5VS4 - chains T and A of the 4 polymer chains in the assembly; structure by X-ray diffraction, 1.87 A resolution.

Chain T:
Molecule: 16-nt DNA strand
Sequence (16 nucleotides; row label = number of the first residue in the row):
     1 CCGACAGGCGCATCAG
Modified positions: 8OG (8-oxo-2'-deoxy-guanosine-5'-monophosphate) at position 7

Chain A:
Molecule: DNA polymerase beta
Source organism: Homo sapiens
Notes: EC 2.7.7.7, 4.2.99.-
Reference sequence: P06746 (DPOLB_HUMAN); numbering as in UniProt (aligned over 1-335)
Chain sequence (341 residues; numbered 1 to 341; the number before each row is that of its first residue):
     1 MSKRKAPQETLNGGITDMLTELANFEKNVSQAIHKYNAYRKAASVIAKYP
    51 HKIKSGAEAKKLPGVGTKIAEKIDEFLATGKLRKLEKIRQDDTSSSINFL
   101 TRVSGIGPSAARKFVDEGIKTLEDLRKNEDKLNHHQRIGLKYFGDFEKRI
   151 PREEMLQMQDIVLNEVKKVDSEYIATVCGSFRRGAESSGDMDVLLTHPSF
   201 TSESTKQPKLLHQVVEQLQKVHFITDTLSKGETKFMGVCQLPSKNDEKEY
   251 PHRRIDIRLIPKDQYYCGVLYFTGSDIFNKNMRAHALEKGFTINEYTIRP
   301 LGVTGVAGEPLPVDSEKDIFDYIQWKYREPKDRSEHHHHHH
Unresolved in the structure: 1-8, 336-341
Sequence notes: expression tag (336-341)
Ion coordination: Mg2+ site 1: Lys-60, Leu-62, Val-65 (shared with 1 residue of chain D); Mg2+ site 2: Thr-101, Val-103, Ile-106 (shared with 1 residue of chain P); Mg2+ site 3: Asp-190, Asp-192, Asp-256 (shared with 2 residues of chain P); Mg2+ site 4: Asp-190, Asp-192 (together with pyrophosphate) (shared with 1 residue of chain P); Mg2+ site 5 near Glu-249 (its only coordinating residue here)
Ligand contacts: pyrophosphate (PPV): Arg-149, Gly-179, Ser-180, Arg-183, Ser-187, Ser-188, Gly-189, Asp-190, Asp-192, Ser-275
UniProt features mapped onto this chain:
  - region: Arg-183 to Asp-192 (DNA-binding)
  - active site: Lys-72 (Nucleophile)
  - binding site (K(+)): Lys-60, Leu-62, Val-65, Thr-101, Val-103, Ile-106
  - binding site (Na(+)): Lys-60, Leu-62, Val-65, Thr-101, Val-103, Ile-106
  - binding site (dATP): Arg-149, Ser-180, Arg-183, Gly-189, Asp-190
  - binding site (dCTP): Arg-149, Ser-180, Arg-183, Gly-189, Asp-190
  - binding site (dGTP): Arg-149, Ser-180, Arg-183, Gly-189, Asp-190, Asp-192
  - binding site (dTTP): Arg-149, Ser-180, Arg-183, Gly-189, Asp-190
  - binding site (Mg(2+)): Asp-190, Asp-192, Asp-256
  - modified residue: Lys-72 (N6-acetyllysine), Arg-83 (Omega-N-methylarginine), Arg-152 (Omega-N-methylarginine)
  - cross-link (Glycyl lysine isopeptide (Lys-Gly)): Lys-41 (interchain with G-Cter in ubiquitin), Lys-61 (interchain with G-Cter in ubiquitin), Lys-81 (interchain with G-Cter in ubiquitin)
  - natural variant: Leu-22 (L22P: Found in a gastric cancer sample; uncertain significance), Tyr-39 (Y39C: Found in a gastric cancer sample; uncertain significance), Gly-118 (G118V: Decreased DNA-directed DNA polymerase activity), Arg-137 (R137Q: Decreased function in base-excision repair), Arg-149 (R149I: Decreased DNA-directed DNA polymerase activity), Asp-160 (D160N: Found in a gastric cancer sample; uncertain significance), Cys-239 (C239R: Found in a gastric cancer sample; uncertain significance), Lys-289 (K289M: Found in a colon cancer sample; uncertain significance), Asn-294 (N294D: Found in a gastric cancer sample; uncertain significance), Glu-295 (E295K: Found in a gastric cancer sample; uncertain significance)
  - mutagenesis: Phe-25 (F25W: No effect on 5'-dRP lyase activity. Decreased ssDNA binding), His-34 (H34G: Decreased 5'-dRP lyase activity. Decreased ssDNA binding), Lys-35 (K35A: Decreased 5'-dRP lyase activity. Decreased ssDNA binding. Loss of 5'-dRP lyase activity; when associated with A-68 and A-72. Decreased ssDNA binding; when associated with A-68 and A-72 ...), Tyr-39 (Y39F: No effect on 5'-dRP lyase activity; Y39Q: Abolishes DNA polymerase and 5'-dRP lyase activity), Lys-41 (K41R: Abolishes ubiquitination; when associated with R-61 and R-81), Lys-60 (K60A: Decreased 5'-dRP lyase activity. Decreased ssDNA binding), Lys-61 (K61R: Abolishes ubiquitination; when associated with R-41 and R-81), Lys-68 (K68A: No effect on 5'-dRP lyase activity. Decreased ssDNA binding. Loss of 5'-dRP lyase activity; when associated with A-35 and A-72. Decreased ssDNA binding; when associated with A-35 and A-72 ...), Glu-71 (E71Q: No effect on 5'-dRP lyase activity. No effect on structure shown by circular dichroism. No effect on ssDNA binding), Lys-72 (K72A: Severely reduced 5'-dRP lyase activity. Does not affect ssDNA binding. Loss of 5'-dRP lyase activity; when associated with A-35 and A-68. Decreased ssDNA binding ...), Glu-75 (E75A: Slightly decreased 5'-dRP lyase activity. Decreased ssDNA binding. No effect on structure shown by circular dichroism), Lys-81 (K81R: Abolishes ubiquitination; when associated with R-41 and R-61), 5 further mutagenesis entries in UniProt

Interface between chain T and chain A:
Pairs across the interface - 26 pairs, chain T then chain A:
  DC5(T) with His-34(A), stacking on the base; Leu-287(A), phosphate contact
  DA6(T) with Lys-280(A), salt bridge to the phosphate; Arg-283(A), hydrogen bond to the base; Ala-284(A), sugar contact; Leu-287(A), phosphate contact
  8OG_7(T) with Arg-283(A), hydrogen bond to the sugar; Leu-287(A), phosphate contact; Thr-292(A), hydrogen bond to the phosphate; Ile-293(A), sugar contact; Asn-294(A), phosphate contact
  DG8(T) with Asn-294(A), hydrogen bond to the phosphate; Glu-295(A), sugar contact; Arg-299(A), salt bridge to the phosphate
  DC9(T) with Thr-233(A), hydrogen bond to the phosphate; Lys-234(A), hydrogen bond to the base; Arg-258(A), sugar contact; Tyr-296(A), hydrogen bond to the phosphate
  DG10(T) with Ser-229(A), phosphate contact; Lys-230(A), hydrogen bond to the phosphate; Gly-231(A), phosphate contact; Glu-232(A), hydrogen bond to the phosphate; Thr-233(A), hydrogen bond to the phosphate; Lys-234(A), hydrogen bond to the phosphate
  DC11(T) with Ser-229(A), sugar contact; Lys-230(A), hydrogen bond to the phosphate
Interface residues without a listed pair, chain T (8 interface residues in all): DA12
Interface residues without a listed pair, chain A (21 interface residues in all): Asn-37, Asn-133, His-134

In short:
Chain T and chain A form an interface of 8 and 21 residues respectively; the contacts include 12 hydrogen
bonds, 2 salt bridges and 1 aromatic stacking contact. Polar pairs include DA6(T)/Arg-283(A),
DC9(T)/Lys-234(A) and 8OG_7(T)/Arg-283(A). Chain A binds pyrophosphate.
Here chain T is a 16-nt DNA strand and chain A is DNA polymerase beta (Homo sapiens). Entry 5VS4 (Human DNA
polymerase beta 8-oxoG:dA extension with dTTP after 120 s) was determined by X-ray diffraction together with
5VRW, 5VRX, 5VRY, 5VRZ, 5VS0, 5VS1, 5VS2 and 5VS3 from the same study.
